PDB entry 3G9L | X-ray diffraction, 2.20 A resolution | chain X

Chain X:
Name: Mitogen-activated protein kinase 10
Organism: Homo sapiens
Notes: EC 2.7.11.24; fragment: kinase domain
UniProt: P53779 (MK10_HUMAN); residue numbers follow UniProt; this construct covers 40-402
Chain sequence (365 residues; each row starts with the number of its first residue):
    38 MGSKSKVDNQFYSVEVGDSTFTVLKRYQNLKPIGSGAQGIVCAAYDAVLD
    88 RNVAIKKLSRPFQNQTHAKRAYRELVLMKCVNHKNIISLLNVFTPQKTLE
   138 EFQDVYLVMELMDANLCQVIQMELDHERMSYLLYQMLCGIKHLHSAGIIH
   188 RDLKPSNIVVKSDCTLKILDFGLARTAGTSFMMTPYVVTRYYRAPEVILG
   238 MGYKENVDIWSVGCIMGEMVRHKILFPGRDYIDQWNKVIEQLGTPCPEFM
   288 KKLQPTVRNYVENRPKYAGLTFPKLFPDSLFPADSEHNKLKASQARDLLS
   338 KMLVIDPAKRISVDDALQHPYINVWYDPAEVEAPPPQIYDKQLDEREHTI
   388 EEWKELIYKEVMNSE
Disordered / not traced: 38-45, 72-76, 211-216, 222-224, 376-380, 401-402
Differences from the reference sequence: expression tag (38-39)
UniProt features mapped onto this chain:
  - motif: T221 to Y223 (TXY)
  - active site: D189 (Proton acceptor)
  - binding site (ATP): I70 to V78, K93
  - modified residue: T221 (Phosphothreonine), Y223 (Phosphotyrosine)
Small-molecule neighbours: J67 ((3Z)-1-[(6-fluoro-4H-1,3-benzodioxin-8-yl)methyl]-4-[(E)-2-phenylethenyl]-1H-indole-2,3-dione 3-oxime): I70, V78, A91, K93, M115, I124, L126, L144, M146, E147, L148, M149, D150, A151, N152, Q155, V196, L206

Overview:
Ligands of chain X: compound J67. UniProt lists active-site residue D189 and 10 ATP-binding residues.
Chain X is Mitogen-activated protein kinase 10 (Homo sapiens); the structure, JNK3 bound to
(Z)-1-((6-fluoro-4H-benzo[d][1,3]dioxin-8-yl)methyl)-3-(hydroxyimino)-4-styrylindolin-2-one, was determined by
X-ray diffraction (same publication as 3G90 and 3G9N).
